3CLC - chains A and E of the 6 polymer chains in the assembly; structure by X-ray diffraction, 2.80 A resolution.

# Chain A
Molecule: Regulatory protein
Source organism: Enterobacter sp
UniProtKB: Q8GGH0 (Q8GGH0_9ENTR); residue numbers follow UniProt; this construct covers 1-79
Amino-acid sequence (82 residues; row label = number of the first residue in the row; numbers below 1 keep their minus sign (Gly-2 is residue -2)):
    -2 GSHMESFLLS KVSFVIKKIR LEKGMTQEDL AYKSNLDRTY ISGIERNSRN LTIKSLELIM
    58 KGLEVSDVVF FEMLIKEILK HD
Not modelled in the structure: -2 to 1, 78-79
Differences from the reference sequence: expression tag (-2 to 0)
Reported in the primary citation:
  - self-association interface (contacts with another copy of this molecule): Asn47
  - binding site for the 35-nt DNA strand (chain E): Arg17, Gln24, Arg35, Tyr37, Ser39, Arg43, Ser52
  - mutagenesis - E25A: decreased binding to intact operator DNA
  - mutagenesis - R35A: abolished binding to operator DNA
  - binding site for the 35-nt DNA strand: Arg35
  - specificity-determining residues: Arg35
  - binding site for the 35-nt DNA strand (chain E): Thr36, Arg46 (proposed by the authors, not directly observed)

# Chain E
Molecule: 35-nt DNA strand
Sequence (35 nucleotides; each row starts with the number of its first residue):
     1 ATGTGACTTA TAGTCCGTGT GATTATAGTC AACAT

# Chain A / chain E interface
Contacting residue pairs (12; chain A residue first):
  Thr23(A) - DA1(E)  phosphate contact
  Thr23(A) - DT2(E)  phosphate contact
  Gln24(A) - DT2(E)  hydrogen bond to the phosphate
  Gln24(A) - DG3(E)  hydrogen bond to the phosphate
  Glu25(A) - DA1(E)  sugar contact
  Glu25(A) - DT2(E)  hydrogen bond to the phosphate
  Arg35(A) - DT2(E)  hydrogen bond to the base
  Arg35(A) - DG3(E)  hydrogen bond to the base
  Thr36(A) - DG5(E)  base contact
  Ser39(A) - DG3(E)  hydrogen bond to the phosphate
  Arg43(A) - DG3(E)  sugar contact
  Arg43(A) - DT4(E)  salt bridge to the phosphate
Also at the interface, not in a pair above, chain A (8 interface residues in all): Arg17

# Overview
Chain A and chain E form an interface of 8 and 5 residues respectively; the contacts include 6 hydrogen bonds
and 1 salt bridge. Among the polar pairs are Arg35(A)-DT2(E), Arg35(A)-DG3(E) and Gln24(A)-DT2(E). The paper
reports a binding site for the 35-nt DNA strand (chain E) at Arg17(A), Gln24(A) and Arg35(A) among others;
E25A of chain A reduces binding to intact operator DNA.
Here chain A is Regulatory protein (Enterobacter sp) and chain E is a 35-nt DNA strand. Entry 3CLC (Crystal
Structure of the Restriction-Modification Controller Protein C.Esp1396I Tetramer in Complex with its Natural
35 Base-Pair ...) was determined by X-ray diffraction.
